PDB entry 4N7H | X-ray diffraction, 1.70 A resolution | chains A and B

Chain A:
Name: E3 ubiquitin-protein ligase NEDD4
Source organism: Homo sapiens
Notes: fragment: 3rd WW domain
Reference sequence: P46934 (NEDD4_HUMAN); residues 421-453 here correspond to UniProt positions 840-872 (UniProt number = residue number + 419)
Amino-acid sequence (37 residues; numbered 417 to 453; the number before each row is that of its first residue):
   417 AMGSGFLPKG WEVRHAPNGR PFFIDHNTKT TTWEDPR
Unresolved in the structure: 417-420
Differences from the reference sequence: expression tag (417-420)
Ligand contacts:
  - guanidine (GAI), molecule 1: Trp427, Asp441, Thr444, Thr446, Thr447, Thr448
  - guanidine (GAI), molecule 2: Val429, Arg430, His431
From the paper describing this entry:
  - conformationally variable residues (side-chain flip): Arg430, Ile440, Thr447
  - specificity-determining residues: Thr447 (proposed by the authors, not directly observed)
  - mutagenesis - W449A (2-fold): decreased binding to Arrestin domain-containing protein 3 (chain B)

Chain B:
Name: Arrestin domain-containing protein 3
Notes: fragment: 1st PPXY Motif
Reference sequence: Q96B67 (ARRD3_HUMAN); numbering as in UniProt (aligned over 342-354)
Amino-acid sequence (13 residues; each row starts with the number of its first residue):
   342 RPEAPPSYAE VVT
Unresolved in the structure: 342-343, 353-354
Curated features (UniProtKB/Swiss-Prot):
  - motif: Pro346 to Tyr349 (PPxY motif 1)
  - mutagenesis: Pro346 to Tyr349 (Strongly reduces interaction with NEDD4. Abolishes interaction with NEDD4; when associated with 391-A--A-394. Abolishes interaction with HGS; when associated with 391-A--A-394)
From the paper describing this entry:
  - contacts within the chain: Ser348-Glu351 (hydrogen bond), Tyr349-Val352

Chain A / chain B interface:
Residue-residue contacts - 16 pairs, chain A then chain B:
  Arg430(A) - Val352(B)
  Ala432(A) - Pro347(B)  hydrophobic
  Phe438(A) - Pro347(B)  hydrophobic
  Ile440(A) - Tyr349(B)  hydrophobic
  Ile440(A) - Val352(B)  hydrophobic
  Asp441(A) - Tyr349(B)
  His442(A) - Tyr349(B)  hydrogen bond
  Lys445(A) - Tyr349(B)
  Thr446(A) - Tyr349(B)
  Thr447(A) - Pro346(B)
  Thr447(A) - Pro347(B)  hydrogen bond (side chain-backbone)
  Thr447(A) - Ser348(B)
  Thr447(A) - Tyr349(B)
  Trp449(A) - Glu344(B)  hydrogen bond (side chain-backbone)
  Trp449(A) - Ala345(B)
  Trp449(A) - Pro346(B)
Other interface residues (no listed pair), chain A (13 interface residues in all): Glu428, Pro433, Thr448
The authors on this interface:
  - specific contacts: Arg430(A)-Val352(B), Phe438(A)-Pro347(B), Ile440(A)-Val352(B), His442(A)-Tyr349(B) (hydrogen bond), Thr447(A)-Pro347(B) (hydrogen bond), Thr447(A)-Val352(B), Trp449(A)-Pro346(B), Trp449(A)-Glu344(B), Tyr349(B)-Ile440(A) (hydrophobic contact)
  - interface residues, chain A: Lys445(A)
  - interface residues, chain B: Tyr349(B)
  - hot spots on chain B (mutagenesis) - V352I (2-fold): decreased binding to E3 ubiquitin-protein ligase NEDD4 (chain A)

Overview:
13 residues of chain A and 7 residues of chain B are in contact; the contacts include 3 hydrogen bonds. Polar
pairs include His442(A)-Tyr349(B), Thr447(A)-Pro347(B) and Trp449(A)-Glu344(B). The authors report contacts
between Arg430(A) and Val352(B), Phe438(A) and Pro347(B) and Ile440(A) and Val352(B) among others; hydrogen
bonds between His442(A) and Tyr349(B) and Thr447(A) and Pro347(B); a hydrophobic contact between Tyr349(B) and
Ile440(A). The paper reports that W449A of chain A reduces binding to Arrestin domain-containing protein 3
(chain B); interface residues Lys445(A) and Tyr349(B).
Here chain A is E3 ubiquitin-protein ligase NEDD4 (Homo sapiens) and chain B is Arrestin domain-containing
protein 3. Entry 4N7H (Crystal Structure of the Complex of 3rd WW domain of Human Nedd4 and 1st PPXY Motif
...) was determined by X-ray diffraction together with 4N7F from the same study.
